6GEN - chains E and J of the 20 polymer chains in the assembly; structure by electron microscopy, 3.60 A resolution.

== Chain E ==
Name: Histone H2A.1
Source organism: Saccharomyces cerevisiae (strain ATCC 204508 / S288c)
Reference sequence: P04911 (H2A1_YEAST); residues 0-131 here correspond to UniProt positions 1-132 (UniProt number = residue number + 1)
Amino-acid sequence (132 residues; row label = number of the first residue in the row; numbering starts at 0):
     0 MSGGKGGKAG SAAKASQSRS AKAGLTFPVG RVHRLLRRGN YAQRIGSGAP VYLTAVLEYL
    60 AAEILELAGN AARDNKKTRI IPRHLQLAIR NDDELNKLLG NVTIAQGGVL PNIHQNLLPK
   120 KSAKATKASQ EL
Unresolved in the structure: 0-15, 119-131
Curated features (UniProtKB/Swiss-Prot):
  - motif: Ser128, Gln129 ([ST]-Q motif)
  - site: Lys119 (Not ubiquitinated)
  - modified residue: Ser1 (N-acetylserine), Lys4 (N6-acetyllysine), Lys7 (N6-acetyllysine), Lys13 (N6-succinyllysine), Lys21 (N6-succinyllysine), Gln105 (N5-methylglutamine), Lys119 (N6-malonyllysine), Ser128 (Phosphoserine)
  - cross-link: Lys126 (Glycyl lysine isopeptide (Lys-Gly) (interchain with G-Cter in SUMO))

== Chain J ==
Molecule: 173-nt DNA strand
Source organism: synthetic construct
Sequence (173 nucleotides; row label = number of the first residue in the row; numbers below 1 keep their minus sign (DT-76 is residue -76)):
   -76 TGCACAGGAT GTATATATCT GACACGTGCC TGGAGACTAG GGAGTAATCC CCTTGGCGGT
   -16 TAAAACGCGG GGGACAGCGC GTACGTGCGT TTAAGCGGTG CTAGAGCTGT CTACGACCAA
    44 TTGAGCGGCC TCGGCACCGG GATTCTCCAG GGCGGCCGCG GATGCATTAA TGC

== Chain E / chain J interface ==
Pairs across the interface (10):
  Arg36(E) - DA39(J)  salt bridge to the phosphate
  Gln42(E) - DA39(J)  phosphate contact
  Arg43(E) - DG38(J)  phosphate contact
  Arg43(E) - DA39(J)  phosphate contact
  Ile44(E) - DG38(J)  sugar contact
  Ile44(E) - DA39(J)  hydrogen bond to the phosphate
  Thr77(E) - DG57(J)  hydrogen bond to the phosphate
  Thr77(E) - DC58(J)  hydrogen bond to the phosphate
  Arg78(E) - DG57(J)  hydrogen bond to the phosphate
  Arg78(E) - DC58(J)  hydrogen bond to the phosphate
Interface residues without a listed pair, chain E (11 interface residues in all): Arg30, His32, Gly45, Ser46, Lys76
Interface residues without a listed pair, chain J (7 interface residues in all): DG48, DC49, DA59

== In short ==
Chain E and chain J form an interface of 11 and 7 residues respectively, with 5 hydrogen bonds and 1 salt
bridge. Polar contacts include Ile44(E)-DA39(J), Thr77(E)-DG57(J) and Thr77(E)-DC58(J).
Here chain E is Histone H2A.1 (Saccharomyces cerevisiae (strain ATCC 204508 / S288c)) and chain J is a 173-nt
DNA strand (synthetic construct). Entry 6GEN (Chromatin remodeller-nucleosome complex at 4.5 A resolution) was
determined by electron microscopy, deposited together with 6GEJ.
